PDB entry 8U18 | electron microscopy, 3.60 A resolution | chains B and C of the 3 polymer chains in the assembly

# Chain B
Name: Thrombopoietin receptor, GCN4 isoform 1
Organism: Mus musculus
Notes: fragment: extracellular domain, leucine zipper
Reference sequence: chimeric construct of Q08351, A0A8H8ULK5: residues 26-482 from Q08351 (TPOR_MOUSE) positions 26-482 (same numbers); residues 483-515 from A0A8H8ULK5 positions 249-281 (UniProt number = residue number - 234)
Sequence (503 residues; numbered 26 to 528; the number before each row is that of its first residue):
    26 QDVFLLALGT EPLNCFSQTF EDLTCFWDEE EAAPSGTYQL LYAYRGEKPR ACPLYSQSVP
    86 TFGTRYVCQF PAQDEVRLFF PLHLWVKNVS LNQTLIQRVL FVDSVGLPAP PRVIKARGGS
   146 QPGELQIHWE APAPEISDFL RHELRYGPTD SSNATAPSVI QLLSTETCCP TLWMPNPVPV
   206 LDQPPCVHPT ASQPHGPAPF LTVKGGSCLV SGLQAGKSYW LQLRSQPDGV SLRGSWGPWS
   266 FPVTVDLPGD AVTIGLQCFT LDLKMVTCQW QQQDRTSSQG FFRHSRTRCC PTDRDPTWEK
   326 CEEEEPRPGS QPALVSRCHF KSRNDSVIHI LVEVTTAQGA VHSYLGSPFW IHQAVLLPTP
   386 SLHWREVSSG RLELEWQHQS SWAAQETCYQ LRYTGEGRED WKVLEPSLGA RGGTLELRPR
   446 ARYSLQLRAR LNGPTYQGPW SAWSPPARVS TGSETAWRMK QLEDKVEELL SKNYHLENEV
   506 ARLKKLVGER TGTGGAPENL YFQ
Unresolved in the structure: 26, 476-528
Differences from the reference sequence: expression tag (516-528)
Cystine bridges: Cys40-Cys50, Cys77-Cys93, Cys193-Cys233, Cys194-Cys315, Cys211-Cys314, Cys283-Cys293, Cys326-Cys343
Covalent attachments: N-acetylglucosamine (NAG) linked to Asn117, Asn178, Asn349; alpha-D-mannopyranose (MAN) linked to Trp465
Curated features (UniProtKB/Swiss-Prot):
  - motif: Trp465 to Ser469 (WSXWS motif)
  - glycosylation: Asn117 (N-linked (GlcNAc...) asparagine)
Reported in the primary citation:
  - post-translational modification sites: Asn117, Asn178, Asn349, Trp465
  - mutagenesis - F105A: unchanged binding to Thrombopoietin (chain C)
  - mutagenesis - F104S: abolished binding to romiplostim
  - mutagenesis - F105A: unchanged binding to romiplostim
  - disease-associated variants - F104S: abolished binding to Thrombopoietin (chain C)

# Chain C
Name: Thrombopoietin
Organism: Mus musculus
Notes: fragment: N-terminal domain
Reference sequence: P40226 (TPO_MOUSE); residues 22-184 here = UniProt positions 22-184
Sequence (181 residues; numbered 4 to 184; the number before each row is that of its first residue):
     4 ASISARQDYK DDDDKTRQSP VAPACDPRLL NKLLRDSHLL HSRLSQCPDV DPLSIPVLLP
    64 AVDFSLGEWK TQTEQSKAQD ILGAVSLLLE GVMAARGQLE PSCLSSLLGQ LSGQVRLLLG
   124 ALQGLLGTQL PLQGRTTAHK DPNALFLSLQ QLLRGKVRFL LLVEGPTLCV RRTLPTTAVP
   184 S
Unresolved in the structure: 4-22, 175-184
Differences from the reference sequence: expression tag (4-21)
Cystine bridges: Cys28-Cys172, Cys50-Cys106
Reported in the primary citation:
  - mutagenesis - D29E (100-fold), D29Y (100-fold): decreased signaling in response to M1(TpoR) cells
  - disease-associated variants - R38C, R99W, R119C (citing earlier work)

# How chain B and chain C interact
Residue-residue contacts (28):
  Arg70(B) - Gln126(C)  hydrogen bond
  Gln98(B) - Gly112(C)
  Gln98(B) - Gln113(C)
  Asp99(B) - Arg99(C)  salt bridge
  Arg102(B) - Arg119(C)
  Leu103(B) - Leu120(C)  hydrophobic
  Phe104(B) - Pro26(C)  hydrophobic
  Phe104(B) - Leu32(C)  hydrophobic
  Phe104(B) - Leu120(C)  hydrophobic
  Phe104(B) - Gly123(C)
  Phe104(B) - Ala124(C)
  Phe105(B) - Arg119(C)
  Phe105(B) - Leu122(C)  hydrophobic
  Phe105(B) - Gly123(C)
  Phe105(B) - Gln126(C)
  Asp163(B) - Arg31(C)  hydrogen bond (backbone-side chain)
  Asp163(B) - Arg38(C)  salt bridge
  Phe164(B) - Asp29(C)
  Phe164(B) - Arg31(C)
  Phe164(B) - Leu32(C)
  Phe164(B) - Lys35(C)
  His220(B) - His41(C)
  Gly221(B) - Leu42(C)
  Asp253(B) - Arg31(C)  salt bridge
  Val255(B) - Asp29(C)
  Val255(B) - Arg31(C)
  Ser256(B) - Pro26(C)  hydrogen bond (side chain-backbone)
  Ser256(B) - Asp29(C)
Other interface residues (no listed pair), chain B (16 interface residues in all): Glu160, Trp198
Other interface residues (no listed pair), chain C (18 interface residues in all): Ala25
Interface features reported in the paper:
  - specific contacts: Arg70(B)-Gln126(C) (hydrogen bond), Asp99(B)-Arg99(C) (hydrogen bond), Arg31(C)-Asp253(B) (salt bridge), Arg119(C)-Arg102(B)
  - interface residues, chain B: Leu103(B), Phe104(B), Phe105(B), Phe164(B), Leu197(B)
  - interface residues, chain C: Pro26(C), Asp29(C), Leu32(C), His41(C), Leu120(C), Leu122(C), Ala124(C)
  - hot spots on chain C (mutagenesis) - F162E: abolished binding to monomeric or dimeric TpoR
  - hot spots on chain C (mutagenesis) - D29E (5-10-fold), D29Y (5-10-fold): decreased binding to dimeric receptor

# Summary
16 residues of chain B and 18 residues of chain C are in contact, with 3 hydrogen bonds and 3 salt bridges.
Among the polar pairs are Asp99(B)-Arg99(C), Asp163(B)-Arg38(C) and Asp253(B)-Arg31(C). The paper describes
hydrogen bonds between Arg70(B) and Gln126(C) and Asp99(B) and Arg99(C); a salt bridge between Arg31(C) and
Asp253(B); a contact between Arg119(C) and Arg102(B). The paper reports that D29E and D29Y of chain C reduce
signaling in response to M1(TpoR) cells; interface residues Leu103(B), Phe104(B) and Pro26(C) among others; 5
substitutions were tested in all.
Here chain B is Thrombopoietin receptor, GCN4 isoform 1 and chain C is Thrombopoietin, both from Mus musculus.
Entry 8U18 (Cryo-EM structure of murine Thrombopoietin receptor ectodomain in complex with Tpo) was determined
by electron microscopy.
